PDB entry 7X3V | electron microscopy, 3.09 A resolution | chains C and J of the 11 polymer chains in the assembly

== Chain C ==
Protein: Histone H2A
From: Xenopus laevis
Reference sequence: Q6AZJ8 (Q6AZJ8_XENLA); residues 0-129 here correspond to UniProt positions 1-130 (UniProt number = residue number + 1)
Chain sequence (130 residues; each row starts with the number of its first residue; numbering starts at 0):
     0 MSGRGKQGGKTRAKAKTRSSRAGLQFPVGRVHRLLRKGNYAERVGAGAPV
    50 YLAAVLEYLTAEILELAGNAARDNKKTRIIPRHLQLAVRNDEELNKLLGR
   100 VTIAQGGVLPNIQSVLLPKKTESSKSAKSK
Unresolved in the structure: 0-11, 119-129

== Chain J ==
Molecule: 146-nt DNA strand
Sequence (146 nucleotides; each row starts with the number of its first residue):
     1 TCAGGATGTATATATCTGACACGTGCCTGGAGACTAGGGAGTAATCCCCT
    51 TGGCGGTTAAAACGCGGGGGACAGCGCGTACGTGCGTTTAAGCGGTGCTA
   101 GAGCTGTCTACGACCAATTGAGCGGCCTCGGCACCGGGATTCTCCA

== Chain C / chain J interface ==
Pairs across the interface (9; chain C residue first):
  Lys15(C) - DG32(J)  hydrogen bond to the phosphate
  Thr16(C) - DA31(J)  phosphate contact
  Arg17(C) - DA31(J)  salt bridge to the phosphate
  Arg20(C) - DG32(J)  salt bridge to the phosphate
  Gly28(C) - DA31(J)  phosphate contact
  Arg29(C) - DG30(J)  phosphate contact
  Arg32(C) - DG30(J)  salt bridge to the phosphate
  Arg77(C) - DA19(J)  phosphate contact
  Arg77(C) - DC20(J)  sugar contact
Interface residues without a listed pair, chain C (13 interface residues in all): Ala12, Lys13, Ala14, Glu41, Arg42
Interface residues without a listed pair, chain J (9 interface residues in all): DG29, DA33, DG39, DA40

== Overview ==
Chain C and chain J form an interface of 13 and 9 residues respectively; the contacts include 1 hydrogen bond
and 3 salt bridges. Polar contacts include Lys15(C)-DG32(J), Arg17(C)-DA31(J) and Arg20(C)-DG32(J).
Here chain C is Histone H2A (Xenopus laevis) and chain J is a 146-nt DNA strand. Entry 7X3V (Cryo-EM structure
of IOC3-N2 nucleosome) was determined by electron microscopy (same publication as 7X3T, 7X3W and 7X3X).
